PDB entry 6NBX | electron microscopy, 3.50 A resolution | chains H and J of the 18 polymer chains in the assembly

[Chain H]
Name: NAD(P)H-quinone oxidoreductase subunit H
Source organism: Thermosynechococcus elongatus (strain BP-1)
Notes: EC 1.6.5.-
UniProtKB: Q8DJD9 (NDHH_THEEB); numbering as in UniProt (aligned over 1-394)
Sequence (394 residues; row label = number of the first residue in the row):
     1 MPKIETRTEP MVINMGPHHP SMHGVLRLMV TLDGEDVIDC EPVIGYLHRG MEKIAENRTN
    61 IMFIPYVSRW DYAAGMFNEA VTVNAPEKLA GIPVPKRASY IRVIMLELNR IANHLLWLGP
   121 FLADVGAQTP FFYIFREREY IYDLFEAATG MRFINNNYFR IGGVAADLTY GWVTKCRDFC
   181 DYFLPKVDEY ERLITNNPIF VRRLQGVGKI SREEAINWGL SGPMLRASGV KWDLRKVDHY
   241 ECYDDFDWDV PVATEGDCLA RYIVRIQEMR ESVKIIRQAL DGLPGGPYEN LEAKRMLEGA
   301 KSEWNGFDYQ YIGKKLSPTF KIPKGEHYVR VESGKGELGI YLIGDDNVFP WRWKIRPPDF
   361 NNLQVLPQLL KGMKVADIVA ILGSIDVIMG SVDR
Unresolved in the structure: 1-2
Disulfide bonds: Cys176-Cys180

[Chain J]
Name: NAD(P)H-quinone oxidoreductase subunit J
Source organism: Thermosynechococcus elongatus (strain BP-1)
Notes: EC 1.6.5.-
UniProtKB: Q8DJ01 (NDHJ_THEEB); numbering as in UniProt (aligned over 1-168)
Sequence (168 residues; numbered 1 to 168; the number before each row is that of its first residue):
     1 MSDTPEAPIV EAGPVGRLLQ SQNLSVESLG RDASGVEMIK VDRDRLLAVC QTLYADGFNY
    61 LRCQAAYDSG PGQDLVSTYH LIKLSDNADR PPEVRIKVFV PRDDPRVPSV YWIWKTADWQ
   121 ERESYDMFGI VYEGHPNLKR ILMPEDWVGW PLRKDYITPD FYELQEAY
Unresolved in the structure: 1-7

[Chain H / chain J interface]
Contacting residue pairs (69):
  Pro42(H) with Trp119(J), hydrophobic
  Ile44(H) with Ile141(J)
  Gly45(H) with Ile141(J); Leu142(J)
  His48(H) with Leu142(J)
  Glu52(H) with Glu123(J); Leu152(J)
  Lys53(H) with Leu152(J); Arg153(J), hydrogen bond (side chain-backbone)
  Glu56(H) with Lys154(J), salt bridge
  Arg212(H) with Asp86(J), salt bridge
  Ile216(H) with Asn59(J); Tyr60(J); Leu84(J), hydrophobic
  Asn217(H) with Ile113(J); Trp114(J); Lys115(J), hydrogen bond (backbone-backbone); Thr116(J), hydrogen bond (backbone-backbone)
  Trp218(H) with Lys115(J); Thr116(J), hydrogen bond (backbone-side chain)
  Gly219(H) with Thr116(J)
  Leu220(H) with Tyr60(J), hydrogen bond (backbone-side chain)
  Ser221(H) with Tyr60(J), hydrogen bond
  Gly229(H) with Asp86(J)
  Val230(H) with Leu84(J), hydrophobic; Asp86(J)
  Lys231(H) with Asp86(J)
  Trp232(H) with Leu84(J), hydrophobic; Ser85(J); Ala88(J), hydrophobic; Pro91(J), hydrophobic
  Val237(H) with Ala88(J); Asp89(J); Arg90(J), hydrogen bond (backbone-backbone); Pro91(J)
  His239(H) with Arg90(J)
  Glu326(H) with Asp32(J); Ala33(J); Met38(J); Lys97(J), salt bridge
  His327(H) with Asp32(J); Ser34(J)
  Tyr328(H) with Arg62(J); Cys63(J), hydrophobic; His80(J)
  Arg330(H) with Ser34(J); Arg62(J)
  Glu337(H) with Arg62(J), salt bridge
  Tyr341(H) with Ala65(J), hydrophobic; Arg95(J)
  Ile343(H) with Tyr67(J)
  Trp351(H) with Tyr67(J); Asp68(J), hydrogen bond (side chain-backbone); Gly70(J); Lys154(J)
  Arg352(H) with Ala66(J), hydrogen bond (side chain-backbone); Phe128(J); Leu152(J)
  Lys354(H) with Gln64(J); Ala65(J)
  Arg356(H) with Cys63(J)
  Phe360(H) with Trp119(J); Ile141(J), hydrophobic
  Asn361(H) with Gln120(J), hydrogen bond
  Leu363(H) with Trp119(J)
  Gln364(H) with Thr116(J); Trp119(J), hydrogen bond (side chain-backbone)
  Arg394(H) with Glu123(J), salt bridge; Leu142(J)
Interface residues without a listed pair, chain H (43 interface residues in all): Lys88, Leu89, Leu225, Leu234, Lys236, Val392, Asp393
Interface residues without a listed pair, chain J (44 interface residues in all): Ser69, Thr78, Ile82, Tyr111, Asp118, Met127, Met143

[Summary]
Chain H and chain J form an interface of 43 and 44 residues respectively, with 11 hydrogen bonds and 5 salt
bridges. Polar pairs include Glu56(H)-Lys154(J), Arg212(H)-Asp86(J) and Glu326(H)-Lys97(J).
Here chain H is NAD(P)H-quinone oxidoreductase subunit H and chain J is NAD(P)H-quinone oxidoreductase subunit
J, both from Thermosynechococcus elongatus (strain BP-1). Entry 6NBX (T.elongatus NDH (data-set 2)) was
determined by electron microscopy, deposited together with 6NBQ and 6NBY.
